PDB entry 7ZPD | X-ray diffraction, 1.40 A resolution | chains A and B

Chain A:
Name: Serine protease subunit NS2B
Source organism: Zika virus
UniProtKB: Q32ZE1 (POLG_ZIKV); residues 46-96 here correspond to UniProt positions 1414-1464 (UniProt number = residue number + 1368)
Chain sequence (53 residues; row label = number of the first residue in the row):
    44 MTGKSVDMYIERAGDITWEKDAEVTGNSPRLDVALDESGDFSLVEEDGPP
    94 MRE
Unresolved in the structure: 44-47, 89-96
Differences from the reference sequence: initiating methionine (44); expression tag (45)
Swiss-Prot annotation at these positions:
  - region: Ile53 to Pro92 (Interacts with and activates NS3 protease)
Residues lining bound ligands: MI-2293 (JVC; 1-[(8R,15S,18S)-15-[[3-(aminomethyl)phenyl]methyl]-18-(4-azanylbutyl)-4,7,14,17,20-pentakis(oxidanylidene)-3,6,13,16,19-pentazabicyclo[20.3.1]hexacosa-1(25),22(26),23-trien-8-yl]guanidine): Ser81, Gly82, Asp83, Phe84

Chain B:
Name: Serine protease NS3
Source organism: Zika virus
Notes: EC 3.4.21.91, 3.6.1.15, 3.6.4.13
UniProtKB: Q32ZE1 (POLG_ZIKV); residues 1-177 here correspond to UniProt positions 1499-1675 (UniProt number = residue number + 1498)
Chain sequence (178 residues; numbered 0 to 177; the number before each row is that of its first residue; numbering starts at 0):
     0 GSGALWDVPAPKEVKKGETTDGVYRVMTRRLLGSTQVGVGVMQEGVFHTM
    50 WHVTKGAALRSGEGRLDPYWGDVKQDLVSYCGPWKLDAAWDGLSEVQLLA
   100 VPPGERAKNIQTLPGIFKTKDGDIGAVALDYPAGTSGSPILDKCGRVIGL
   150 YGNGVVIKNGSYVSAITQGKREEETPVE
Unresolved in the structure: 0-16, 172-177
Differences from the reference sequence: expression tag (0); conflict Lys107 (Arg1605 in Q32ZE1)
Swiss-Prot annotation at these positions:
  - active site (Charge relay system): His51, Asp75, Ser135
Residues lining bound ligands: MI-2293 (JVC; 1-[(8R,15S,18S)-15-[[3-(aminomethyl)phenyl]methyl]-18-(4-azanylbutyl)-4,7,14,17,20-pentakis(oxidanylidene)-3,6,13,16,19-pentazabicyclo[20.3.1]hexacosa-1(25),22(26),23-trien-8-yl]guanidine): His51, Asp75, Asp129, Tyr130, Pro131, Ala132, Ser135, Tyr150, Gly151, Asn152, Gly153, Val154, Val155, Gly159, Ser160, Tyr161

How chain A and chain B interact:
Contacting residue pairs (99; chain A residue first):
  Val49(A) with Thr27(B)
  Asp50(A) with Met26(B); Thr27(B); Arg28(B), hydrogen bond (backbone-backbone); Arg59(B), salt bridge
  Met51(A) with Val25(B), hydrophobic; Met26(B); Thr27(B); Val52(B); Thr53(B); Leu58(B); Arg59(B), hydrogen bond (backbone-backbone)
  Tyr52(A) with Arg24(B); Val25(B); Met26(B), hydrogen bond (backbone-backbone); Arg28(B); Ser33(B), hydrogen bond; Arg59(B)
  Ile53(A) with Tyr23(B), hydrophobic; Arg24(B); Met41(B), hydrophobic; Leu58(B), hydrophobic; Arg59(B), hydrogen bond (backbone-backbone); Ser60(B); Leu65(B), hydrophobic
  Glu54(A) with Tyr23(B); Arg24(B), hydrogen bond (backbone-backbone); Met26(B)
  Arg55(A) with Thr19(B); Asp20(B), hydrogen bond (side chain-backbone); Gly21(B); Val22(B); Tyr23(B)
  Ala56(A) with Val22(B), hydrogen bond (backbone-backbone); Arg24(B); Val100(B), hydrophobic
  Gly57(A) with Gly21(B); Val22(B), hydrogen bond (backbone-backbone)
  Asp58(A) with Leu98(B)
  Ile59(A) with Gly21(B); Val22(B); Val40(B), hydrophobic; Leu98(B), hydrophobic; Leu140(B), hydrophobic; Gly144(B)
  Thr60(A) with Asn108(B), hydrogen bond (backbone-side chain); Leu140(B)
  Trp61(A) with Glu94(B); Val95(B); Gln96(B); Gln110(B); Leu140(B); Asp141(B); Lys142(B)
  Glu62(A) with Gln96(B), hydrogen bond (backbone-side chain); Asn108(B)
  Ala65(A) with Gln96(B); Gln110(B)
  Glu66(A) with Ile109(B); Gln110(B), hydrogen bond (backbone-backbone)
  Val67(A) with Glu94(B); Gln110(B)
  Thr68(A) with Ile109(B); Gln110(B), hydrogen bond (backbone-backbone); Thr111(B), hydrogen bond (backbone-side chain)
  Gly69(A) with Ala127(B)
  Asn70(A) with Leu112(B); Ala127(B)
  Ser71(A) with Leu112(B), hydrogen bond (side chain-backbone); Pro113(B); Gly114(B)
  Pro72(A) with Gly114(B); Ile115(B), hydrogen bond (backbone-backbone); Ala127(B); Val162(B), hydrophobic
  Arg73(A) with Ile115(B)
  Leu74(A) with Ile115(B), hydrogen bond (backbone-backbone); Phe116(B); Lys117(B), hydrogen bond (backbone-backbone); Ile156(B), hydrophobic; Val162(B), hydrophobic
  Asp75(A) with Lys117(B)
  Val76(A) with Phe116(B), hydrophobic; Lys117(B), hydrogen bond (backbone-backbone); Thr118(B)
  Leu78(A) with Lys73(B)
  Asp79(A) with Lys73(B)
  Glu80(A) with Lys73(B), salt bridge
  Ser81(A) with Val72(B)
  Gly82(A) with Val72(B); Lys73(B); Asn152(B), hydrogen bond (backbone-side chain)
  Phe84(A) with Phe116(B), hydrophobic; Asn152(B); Gly153(B); Val154(B), hydrophobic; Ala164(B), hydrophobic
  Ser85(A) with Val154(B)
  Leu86(A) with Val155(B)
Interface residues without a listed pair, chain B (57 interface residues in all): Arg29, Val36, Phe46, Ala57, Ala106, Ile123, Leu128, Val146

Overview:
Chain A and chain B form an interface of 34 and 57 residues respectively; the contacts include 20 hydrogen
bonds and 2 salt bridges. Polar contacts include Asp50(A)-Arg59(B), Glu80(A)-Lys73(B) and Tyr52(A)-Ser33(B).
MI-2293 is bound between chain A and chain B.
Here chain A is Serine protease subunit NS2B and chain B is Serine protease NS3, both from Zika virus. Entry
7ZPD (Crystal Structure of Unlinked NS2B-NS3 Protease from Zika Virus in Complex with Inhibitor MI-2293) was
determined by X-ray diffraction together with 7ZQF, 7ZTM, 7ZUM, 7ZV4, 7ZVV, 7ZW5 and 5 further entries from
the same study.
